8WZB - chains B and C of the 11 polymer chains in the assembly; structure by electron microscopy, 3.28 A resolution.

# Chain B (and C)
Molecule: DnaJ homolog subfamily B member 13
From: Mus musculus
Notes: chain C of this document is another copy of the same molecule, construct and numbering; everything in this record applies to it too
Reference sequence: Q80Y75 (DJB13_MOUSE); numbering as in UniProt (aligned over 1-316)
Chain sequence (349 residues; each row starts with the number of its first residue; numbers below 1 keep their minus sign (Met-32 is residue -32)):
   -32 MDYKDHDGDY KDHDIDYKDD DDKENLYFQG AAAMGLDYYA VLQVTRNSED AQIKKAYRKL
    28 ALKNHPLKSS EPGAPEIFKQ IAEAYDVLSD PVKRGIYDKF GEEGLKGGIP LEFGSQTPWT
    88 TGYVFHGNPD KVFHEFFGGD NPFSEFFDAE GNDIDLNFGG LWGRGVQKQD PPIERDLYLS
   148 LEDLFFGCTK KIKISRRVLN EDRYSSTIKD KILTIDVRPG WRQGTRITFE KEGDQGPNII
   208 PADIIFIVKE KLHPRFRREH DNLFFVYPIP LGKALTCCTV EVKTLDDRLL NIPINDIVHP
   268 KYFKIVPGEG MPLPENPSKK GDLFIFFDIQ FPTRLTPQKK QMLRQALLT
Not modelled in the structure: -32 to 135 (chain C: -32 to 228, 278-287)
Differences from the reference sequence: initiating methionine (-32); expression tag (-31 to 0)
From the paper describing this entry:
  - disease-associated variants - M278R: decreased stability (proposed by the authors, not directly observed)
  - self-association interface (contacts with another copy of this molecule): Met309
  - contacts within the chain: Arg225-Met278
  - disease-associated variants - M309I: decreased stability (citing earlier work)

# Interface between chain B and chain C
Contacting residue pairs (43; chain B residue first):
  Leu238(B) with Leu242(C), hydrophobic; Leu314(C), hydrophobic
  Gly239(B) with Leu314(C); Leu315(C)
  Leu242(B) with Leu310(C), hydrophobic; Arg311(C), hydrogen bond (backbone-side chain)
  Thr243(B) with Arg311(C)
  Ile264(B) with Pro299(C)
  Val265(B) with Phe298(C)
  Pro267(B) with Phe298(C)
  Phe298(B) with Leu238(C), hydrophobic; Leu242(C), hydrophobic; Val265(C); His266(C)
  Pro299(B) with Ile264(C); Leu314(C), hydrophobic
  Thr300(B) with Ile264(C); His266(C)
  Lys306(B) with Ala313(C)
  Lys307(B) with Leu242(C); Thr243(C); Cys244(C), hydrogen bond
  Met309(B) with Met309(C), hydrophobic; Ala313(C), hydrophobic
  Leu310(B) with Leu242(C), hydrophobic; Thr243(C); Ala313(C), hydrophobic
  Arg311(B) with Lys240(C); Thr243(C); Cys244(C), hydrogen bond (side chain-backbone)
  Gln312(B) with Lys306(C), hydrogen bond (backbone-side chain); Met309(C)
  Ala313(B) with Lys306(C), hydrogen bond (backbone-side chain); Met309(C), hydrophobic; Leu310(C); Ala313(C), hydrophobic
  Leu314(B) with Leu238(C); Gly239(C); Leu242(C), hydrophobic; Lys306(C)
  Leu315(B) with Gly239(C); Lys240(C)
  Thr316(B) with Lys306(C)
Also at the interface, not in a pair above, chain B (25 interface residues in all): Lys240, Asp295, Ile296, Arg301, Leu302
Also at the interface, not in a pair above, chain C (26 interface residues in all): Cys245, Asn262, Pro267, Lys268, Ile296, Thr300, Lys307, Gln312

# Overview
25 residues of chain B face 26 of chain C across their interface, with 5 hydrogen bonds. Among the polar pairs
are Leu242(B)-Arg311(C), Lys307(B)-Cys244(C) and Arg311(B)-Cys244(C). The paper reports that M278R and M309I
of chain B reduce stability; a self-association interface involving Met309(B).
Both chains are DnaJ homolog subfamily B member 13 (Mus musculus). Entry 8WZB (RS head-neck monomer) was
determined by electron microscopy, deposited together with 8X2U.
